5ITW - chains B and D of the 4 polymer chains in the assembly; structure by X-ray diffraction, 1.19 A resolution.

# Chain B (and D)
Name: Dihydroanticapsin 7-dehydrogenase
Source organism: Bacillus subtilis (strain 168)
Notes: EC 1.1.1.385; chain D of this document is another copy of the same molecule, construct and numbering; everything in this record applies to it too
UniProtKB: P39640 (BACC_BACSU); residues 3-255 here correspond to UniProt positions 1-253 (UniProt number = residue number - 2)
Chain sequence (255 residues; row label = number of the first residue in the row):
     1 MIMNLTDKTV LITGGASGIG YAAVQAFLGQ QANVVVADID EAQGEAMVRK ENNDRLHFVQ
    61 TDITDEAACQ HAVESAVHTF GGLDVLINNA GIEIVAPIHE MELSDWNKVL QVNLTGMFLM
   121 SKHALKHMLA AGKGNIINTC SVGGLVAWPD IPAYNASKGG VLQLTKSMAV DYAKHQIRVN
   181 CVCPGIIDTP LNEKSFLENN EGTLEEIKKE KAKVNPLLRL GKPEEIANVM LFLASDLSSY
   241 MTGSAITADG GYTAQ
Sequence notes: expression tag (1-2)
Swiss-Prot annotation at these positions:
  - active site: Tyr154 (Proton acceptor)
  - binding site (substrate): Ser141

# How chain B and chain D interact
Contacting residue pairs (76):
  Glu66(B) with Leu103(D)
  Pro97(B) with Tyr172(D)
  Ile98(B) with Phe118(D); Lys122(D); Leu125(D), hydrophobic; Leu164(D), hydrophobic; Met168(D), hydrophobic; Tyr172(D), hydrogen bond (backbone-side chain)
  His99(B) with Lys122(D); Leu125(D); Lys126(D), hydrogen bond (backbone-side chain); Leu129(D); Tyr172(D), hydrogen bond
  Met101(B) with Phe118(D); Lys122(D), hydrogen bond (backbone-side chain)
  Leu103(B) with Glu66(D); Thr115(D)
  Trp106(B) with Leu114(D), hydrophobic; Thr115(D), hydrogen bond; Phe118(D), hydrophobic
  Leu110(B) with Leu114(D), hydrophobic
  Leu114(B) with Trp106(D), hydrophobic; Leu110(D), hydrophobic
  Thr115(B) with Leu103(D); Trp106(D)
  Phe118(B) with Ile98(D); Met101(D); Trp106(D), hydrophobic
  Lys122(B) with Ile98(D); His99(D); Met101(D), hydrogen bond (side chain-backbone)
  Leu125(B) with Ile98(D), hydrophobic; His99(D)
  Lys126(B) with His99(D), hydrogen bond (side chain-backbone)
  Leu129(B) with His99(D)
  Gly143(B) with Gln163(D), hydrogen bond (backbone-side chain)
  Gly144(B) with Gln163(D)
  Leu145(B) with Gln163(D); Lys166(D), hydrogen bond (backbone-side chain)
  Val146(B) with Gln163(D), hydrogen bond (backbone-side chain)
  Ala147(B) with Lys166(D); Ser167(D)
  Pro149(B) with Asp171(D)
  Asp150(B) with Asp171(D), hydrogen bond (backbone-side chain)
  Pro152(B) with Ser167(D); Asp171(D)
  Asn155(B) with Gln163(D); Ser167(D), hydrogen bond
  Ala156(B) with Gly160(D); Gln163(D)
  Gly159(B) with Gly159(D); Gly160(D); Gln163(D)
  Gly160(B) with Ala156(D); Gly159(D); Gly160(D)
  Gln163(B) with Gly143(D), hydrogen bond (side chain-backbone); Gly144(D); Leu145(D); Val146(D), hydrogen bond (side chain-backbone); Asn155(D); Ala156(D); Gly159(D)
  Leu164(B) with Ile98(D), hydrophobic
  Lys166(B) with Leu145(D), hydrogen bond (side chain-backbone); Ala147(D)
  Ser167(B) with Ala147(D); Pro152(D); Asn155(D), hydrogen bond
  Met168(B) with Ile98(D), hydrophobic
  Asp171(B) with Pro149(D); Asp150(D), hydrogen bond (side chain-backbone); Pro152(D)
  Tyr172(B) with Pro97(D); Ile98(D), hydrogen bond (side chain-backbone); His99(D), hydrogen bond
Also at the interface, not in a pair above, chain B (41 interface residues in all): Glu100, Glu102, Asn107, Leu119, Ser121, Ile151, Val170
Also at the interface, not in a pair above, chain D (40 interface residues in all): Glu100, Glu102, Asn107, Leu119, Ser121, Val170

# Summary
Chain B and chain D form an interface of 41 and 40 residues respectively, with 19 hydrogen bonds. Polar pairs
include Ile98(B)-Tyr172(D), His99(B)-Lys126(D) and His99(B)-Tyr172(D). UniProt lists active-site residue
Tyr154(B) and substrate-binding residue Ser141(B) on chain B.
Both chains are Dihydroanticapsin 7-dehydrogenase (Bacillus subtilis (strain 168)). Entry 5ITW (Crystal
structure of Bacillus subtilis BacC Dihydroanticapsin 7-dehydrogenase) was determined by X-ray diffraction,
deposited together with 5ITV.
